PDB entry 5OOZ | X-ray diffraction, 1.92 A resolution | chain A

# Chain A
Name: Green to red photoconvertible GFP-like protein EosFP
Organism: Lobophyllia hemprichii
UniProt: Q5S6Z9 (Q5S6Z9_LOBHE); aligned to UniProt positions 1-226 over residues 1-226
Amino-acid sequence (224 residues; each row starts with the number of its first residue; note: 2 numbers in that range are skipped by the numbering (no residue carries them; nothing is unmodelled there)):
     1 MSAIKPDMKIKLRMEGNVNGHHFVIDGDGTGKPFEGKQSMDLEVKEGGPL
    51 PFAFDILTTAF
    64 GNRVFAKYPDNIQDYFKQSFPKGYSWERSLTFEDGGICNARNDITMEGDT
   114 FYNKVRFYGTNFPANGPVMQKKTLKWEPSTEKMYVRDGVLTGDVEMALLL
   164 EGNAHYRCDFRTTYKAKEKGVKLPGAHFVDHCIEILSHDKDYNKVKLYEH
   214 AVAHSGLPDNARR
Not modelled in the structure: 1, 220-226
Modified positions: Gly64 (chromophore; VYA)
Sequence notes: engineered mutation Lys11 (Asn in Q5S6Z9), Lys70 (Glu in Q5S6Z9), Asn74 (His in Q5S6Z9), Asn102 (Ile in Q5S6Z9), Tyr121 (His in Q5S6Z9), Thr123 (Val in Q5S6Z9), Val157 (Ile in Q5S6Z9), Glu158 (Thr in Q5S6Z9), Ala189 (Tyr in Q5S6Z9); chromophore (64, 64, 64)

# Summary
Chain A is Green to red photoconvertible GFP-like protein EosFP (Lobophyllia hemprichii); the structure, XFEL
structure of the on state of a reversibly photoswitching fluorescent protein, was determined by X-ray
diffraction together with 5OQ9, 5OQA and 5OQE from the same study.
